6HTS - chains M and Y of the 19 polymer chains in the assembly; structure by electron microscopy, 4.80 A resolution (low resolution: residue-level contacts below are approximate; hydrogen-bond / salt-bridge calls are withheld).

== Chain M ==
Protein: Histone H3.1
Source organism: Homo sapiens
Reference sequence: P68431 (H31_HUMAN); residues 0-135 here correspond to UniProt positions 1-136 (UniProt number = residue number + 1)
Chain sequence (136 residues; each row starts with the number of its first residue; numbering starts at 0):
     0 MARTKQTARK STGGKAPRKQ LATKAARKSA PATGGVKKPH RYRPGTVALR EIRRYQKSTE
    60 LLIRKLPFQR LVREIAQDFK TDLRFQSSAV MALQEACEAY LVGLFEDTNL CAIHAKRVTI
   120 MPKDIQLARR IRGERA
Disordered / not traced: 0-36
Swiss-Prot annotation at these positions:
  - modified residue: Arg2 (Asymmetric dimethylarginine), Thr3 (Phosphothreonine), Lys4 (Allysine), Gln5 (5-glutamyl dopamine), Thr6 (Phosphothreonine), Arg8 (Citrulline), Lys9 (N6,N6,N6-trimethyllysine), Ser10 (ADP-ribosylserine), Thr11 (Phosphothreonine), Lys14 (N6-(2-hydroxyisobutyryl)lysine), Arg17 (Asymmetric dimethylarginine), Lys18 (N6-(2-hydroxyisobutyryl)lysine), Lys23 (N6-(2-hydroxyisobutyryl)lysine), Arg26 (Citrulline), Lys27 (N6,N6,N6-trimethyllysine), Ser28 (ADP-ribosylserine), Lys36 (N6,N6,N6-trimethyllysine), Lys37 (N6-methyllysine), Tyr41 (Phosphotyrosine), Lys56 (N6,N6,N6-trimethyllysine) and 8 more in UniProt
  - lipidation: Lys18 (N6-decanoyllysine)
From the paper describing this entry:
  - mutagenesis - K36Q, K37Q: increased catalytic activity (sliding activity)
  - mutagenesis - K27Q: unchanged catalytic activity (activity)

== Chain Y ==
Molecule: 228-nt DNA strand
Sequence (228 nucleotides; numbered -102 to 125; the number before each row is that of its first residue; numbers below 1 keep their minus sign (DG-102 is residue -102)):
  -102 GAATCTGCAT TAATGCATCC GCGGCCGCCC TGGACAATCC CGGTGCCGAG GCCGCTCAAT
   -42 TGGTCGTAGA CAGCTCTAGC ACCGCTTAAA CGCACGTACG CGCTGTCCCC CGCGTTTTAA
    18 CCGCCAAGGG GATTACTCCC TAGTCTCCAG GCACGTGTCA GATATATACA TCCTGTGCAT
    78 GTACTCGGGG TGGCGATAAG TCGTGTCTTA CCGGGTTGGA CTCAAGAC
Disordered / not traced: -102 to -65, 86-125

== How chain M and chain Y interact ==
Residue-residue contacts - 21 pairs, chain M then chain Y:
  His39(M) - DC10(Y)
  Arg40(M) - DG9(Y)
  Arg40(M) - DC10(Y)
  Tyr41(M) - DG9(Y)
  Tyr41(M) - DC10(Y)
  Arg42(M) - DG9(Y)
  Pro43(M) - DC8(Y)
  Gly44(M) - DC8(Y)
  Gly44(M) - DG9(Y)
  Thr45(M) - DG9(Y)
  Val46(M) - DG9(Y)
  Ala47(M) - DG9(Y)
  Lys56(M) - DC-64(Y)
  Arg63(M) - DA17(Y)
  Lys64(M) - DC18(Y)
  Leu65(M) - DA17(Y)
  Leu65(M) - DC18(Y)
  Pro66(M) - DA17(Y)
  Arg69(M) - DA17(Y)
  Arg83(M) - DG25(Y)
  Arg83(M) - DG26(Y)

== In short ==
16 residues of chain M and 8 residues of chain Y are in contact. The paper reports that K36Q and K37Q of chain
M increase catalytic activity (sliding activity); K27Q of chain M leaves catalytic activity (activity)
unchanged.
Chain M is Histone H3.1 (Homo sapiens) and chain Y is a 228-nt DNA strand; the structure, Cryo-EM structure of
the human INO80 complex bound to nucleosome, was determined by electron microscopy.
